5DS4 - chains F and H of the 8 polymer chains in the assembly; structure by X-ray diffraction, 3.20 A resolution.

== Chain F ==
Protein: CRISPR-associated endoribonuclease Cas2
Organism: Escherichia coli (strain K12)
Notes: EC 3.1.-.-
Reference sequence: P45956 (CAS2_ECOLI); numbering as in UniProt (aligned over 1-94)
Chain sequence (104 residues; row label = number of the first residue in the row; numbering starts at 0):
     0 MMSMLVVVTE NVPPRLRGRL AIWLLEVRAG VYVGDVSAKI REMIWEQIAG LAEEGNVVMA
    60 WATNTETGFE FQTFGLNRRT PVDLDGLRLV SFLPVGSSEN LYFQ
Not modelled in the structure: 0, 95-103
Construct notes: initiating methionine (0); expression tag (95-103)
Swiss-Prot annotation at these positions:
  - mutagenesis: Glu-9 (E9A/R: No effect on spacer acquisition, Cas1-Cas2 complex formation or CRISPR DNA-binding by complex), Asn-10 (N10A: No effect on spacer acquisition), Arg-14 to Arg-16 (No in vivspacer acquisition, significantly decreased protospacer binding), Arg-14 (R14A: Slight decrease in spacer acquisition), Arg-16 (R16A: Slight decrease in spacer acquisition; R16E: Dramatically decreased spacer acquisition in vivo), Arg-18 (R18A: Very little spacer acquisition), Arg-27 (R27A: Slight decrease in spacer acquisition), Lys-38 to Arg-40 (Very little in vivo spacer acquisition), Glu-65 (E65A: No effect on spacer acquisition; E65R: Slight decrease in spacer acquisition, Cas1-Cas2 complex formation or CRISPR DNA-binding by complex. Loss of spacer acquisition; when associated with R-84), Arg-77 to Arg-78 (No spacer acquisition, significantly decreased protospacer binding), Arg-77 (R77E: No change in spacer acquisition in vivo), Arg-78 (R78E: Dramatically decreased spacer acquisition in vivo), 2 further mutagenesis entries in UniProt
What the authors report for this chain:
  - binding site for the 28-nt DNA strand: Arg-16, Arg-77, Arg-78

== Chain H ==
Molecule: 28-nt DNA strand
Sequence (28 nucleotides; row label = number of the first residue in the row):
     1 ATTTACTACT CGTTCTGGTG TTTCTCGT

== Interface between chain F and chain H ==
Contacting residue pairs (8):
  Thr-8(F) / DT14(H)  phosphate contact
  Glu-9(F) / DT14(H)  phosphate contact
  Asn-10(F) / DT13(H)  phosphate contact
  Asn-10(F) / DT14(H)  hydrogen bond to the phosphate
  Arg-16(F) / DT14(H)  sugar contact
  Arg-16(F) / DC15(H)  salt bridge to the phosphate
  Ala-28(F) / DT14(H)  phosphate contact
  Ala-28(F) / DC15(H)  phosphate contact
Interface residues without a listed pair, chain F (7 interface residues in all): Val-11, Arg-14
Interface residues without a listed pair, chain H (4 interface residues in all): DT25

== Summary ==
7 residues of chain F and 4 residues of chain H are in contact; the contacts include 1 hydrogen bond and 1
salt bridge. Polar pairs include Asn-10(F)/DT14(H) and Arg-16(F)/DC15(H). UniProt lists 14 mutagenesis sites
on chain F. From the paper: a binding site for the 28-nt DNA strand at Arg-16(F), Arg-77(F) and Arg-78(F).
Here chain F is CRISPR-associated endoribonuclease Cas2 (Escherichia coli (strain K12)) and chain H is a 28-nt
DNA strand. Entry 5DS4 (Crystal structure the Escherichia coli Cas1-Cas2 complex bound to protospacer DNA) was
determined by X-ray diffraction, deposited together with 5DS5 and 5DS6.
